PDB entry 6HW0 | X-ray diffraction, 2.80 A resolution | chains H and Z of the 28 polymer chains in the assembly

== Chain H ==
Name: Proteasome subunit beta type-2
Source organism: Saccharomyces cerevisiae (strain ATCC 204508 / S288c)
Notes: EC 3.4.25.1
UniProtKB: P25043 (PSB2_YEAST); residues 1-232 here correspond to UniProt positions 30-261 (UniProt number = residue number + 29)
Amino-acid sequence (232 residues; each row starts with the number of its first residue):
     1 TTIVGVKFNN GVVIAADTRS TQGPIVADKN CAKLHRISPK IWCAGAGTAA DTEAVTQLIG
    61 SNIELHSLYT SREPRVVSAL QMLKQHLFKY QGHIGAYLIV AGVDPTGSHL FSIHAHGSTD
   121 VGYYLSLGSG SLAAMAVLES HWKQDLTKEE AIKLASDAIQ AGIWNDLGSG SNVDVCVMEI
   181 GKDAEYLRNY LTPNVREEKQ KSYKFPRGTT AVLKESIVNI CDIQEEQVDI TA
Disordered / not traced: 223-232
Glycans and other covalent adducts: compound GQQ linked to Thr1
Ligand contacts: GQQ (N-[(2S)-1-[[(2S)-1-[[(2S)-1-[4-(aminomethyl)phenyl]-4-methylsulfonyl-butan-2-yl]amino]-4-methyl-1-oxidanylidene-pentan-2-yl]amino]-4-methyl-1-oxidanylidene-pentan-2-yl]pyrazine-2-carboxamide): Arg19, Ser20, Thr21, Gln22, Ala27, Cys31, Ala32, Lys33, His35, Gly45, Ala46, Gly47, Thr48, Ala49, Thr52, Glu53, Gly128, Ser129

== Chain Z ==
Name: Proteasome subunit beta type-6
Source organism: Saccharomyces cerevisiae (strain ATCC 204508 / S288c)
Notes: EC 3.4.25.1
UniProtKB: P23724 (PSB6_YEAST); residues 1-222 here correspond to UniProt positions 20-241 (UniProt number = residue number + 19)
Amino-acid sequence (222 residues; row label = number of the first residue in the row):
     1 QFNPYGDNGG TILGIAGEDF AVLAGDTRNI TDYSINSRYE PKVFDCGDNI VMSANGFAAD
    61 GDALVKRFKN SVKWYHFDHN DKKLSINSAA RNIQHLLYGK RFFPYYVHTI IAGLDEDGKG
   121 AVYSFDPVGS YEREQCRAGG AAASLIMPFL DNQVNFKNQY EPGTNGKVKK PLKYLSVEEV
   181 IKLVRDSFTS ATERHIQVGD GLEILIVTKD GVRKEFYELK RD
Metal / ion sites: Mg2+: Thr192, His195, Val198
Ligand contacts: GQQ (N-[(2S)-1-[[(2S)-1-[[(2S)-1-[4-(aminomethyl)phenyl]-4-methylsulfonyl-butan-2-yl]amino]-4-methyl-1-oxidanylidene-pentan-2-yl]amino]-4-methyl-1-oxidanylidene-pentan-2-yl]pyrazine-2-carboxamide): Asp126, Pro127, Val128, Ser130

== How chain H and chain Z interact ==
Pairs across the interface (57; chain H residue first):
  Arg19(H) with Ile196(Z); Asp222(Z), salt bridge
  Pro24(H) with Arg194(Z); His195(Z); Ile196(Z), hydrogen bond (backbone-backbone)
  Ile25(H) with Arg194(Z); His195(Z)
  Val26(H) with Glu193(Z); Arg194(Z), hydrogen bond (backbone-side chain); Ile196(Z), hydrophobic
  Ala27(H) with Arg194(Z), hydrogen bond (backbone-side chain)
  Lys29(H) with Glu193(Z), salt bridge; Arg194(Z)
  Ile163(H) with Asp222(Z)
  Trp164(H) with Ile35(Z); Arg38(Z), hydrogen bond (backbone-side chain); Arg221(Z); Asp222(Z)
  Asn165(H) with Tyr33(Z); Arg38(Z)
  Asp166(H) with Tyr33(Z); Asp222(Z)
  Leu167(H) with Arg28(Z); Ile30(Z), hydrophobic; Asp32(Z); Tyr33(Z), hydrogen bond (backbone-backbone); Ser34(Z); Ile35(Z), hydrophobic; Ile196(Z)
  Gly168(H) with Tyr33(Z)
  Ser169(H) with Asp222(Z)
  Gly170(H) with Asp222(Z)
  Ser171(H) with Asp222(Z), hydrogen bond (backbone-side chain)
  Asn194(H) with Lys220(Z), hydrogen bond (backbone-side chain); Asp222(Z)
  Arg196(H) with Thr189(Z), hydrogen bond; Ser190(Z), hydrogen bond; Glu193(Z)
  Glu197(H) with Arg185(Z), salt bridge
  Lys199(H) with Asp186(Z)
  Gln200(H) with Arg185(Z), hydrogen bond; Asp186(Z), hydrogen bond (backbone-side chain)
  Lys201(H) with Glu179(Z); Asp186(Z), hydrogen bond (backbone-side chain)
  Tyr203(H) with Phe149(Z); Gln153(Z); Leu183(Z); Asp186(Z), hydrogen bond
  Phe205(H) with Asn152(Z); Gln153(Z); Gln159(Z)
  Arg207(H) with Pro162(Z)
  Gly208(H) with Pro162(Z)
  Thr209(H) with Gln159(Z); Tyr160(Z), hydrogen bond (backbone-backbone)
  Ala211(H) with Tyr160(Z), hydrophobic; Gly166(Z)
Interface residues without a listed pair, chain H (33 interface residues in all): Thr21, Gly23, Asp28, Ser129, Val195, Pro206
Interface residues without a listed pair, chain Z (31 interface residues in all): Leu145, Asn158, Lys182, Glu218

== In short ==
The interface between chain H and chain Z involves 33 residues on one side and 31 on the other; the contacts
include 14 hydrogen bonds and 3 salt bridges. Among the polar pairs are Arg19(H)-Asp222(Z), Lys29(H)-Glu193(Z)
and Glu197(H)-Arg185(Z). Chain Z binds compound GQQ.
Here chain H is Proteasome subunit beta type-2 and chain Z is Proteasome subunit beta type-6, both from
Saccharomyces cerevisiae (strain ATCC 204508 / S288c). Entry 6HW0 (Yeast 20S proteasome in complex with 7) was
determined by X-ray diffraction together with 6HTB, 6HTC, 6HTD, 6HTP, 6HTR, 6HUB and 30 further entries from
the same study.
